5HZ3 - chains B and A; structure by X-ray diffraction, 2.86 A resolution.

# Chain B
Molecule: Probable LRR receptor-like serine/threonine-protein kinase At4g26540
Source organism: Arabidopsis thaliana
Notes: EC 2.7.11.1
UniProt: C0LGR3 (Y4265_ARATH); the construct has insertions or renumbered stretches relative to UniProt, so the offset changes along the chain: 61-88 = UniProt 57-84; 92-689 = UniProt 92-689
Sequence (633 residues; row label = number of the first residue in the row; note: 3 numbers in that range are skipped by the numbering (no residue carries them; nothing is unmodelled there); a row labelled like 88A-88G holds insertion residues (88A, then the next letters in order)):
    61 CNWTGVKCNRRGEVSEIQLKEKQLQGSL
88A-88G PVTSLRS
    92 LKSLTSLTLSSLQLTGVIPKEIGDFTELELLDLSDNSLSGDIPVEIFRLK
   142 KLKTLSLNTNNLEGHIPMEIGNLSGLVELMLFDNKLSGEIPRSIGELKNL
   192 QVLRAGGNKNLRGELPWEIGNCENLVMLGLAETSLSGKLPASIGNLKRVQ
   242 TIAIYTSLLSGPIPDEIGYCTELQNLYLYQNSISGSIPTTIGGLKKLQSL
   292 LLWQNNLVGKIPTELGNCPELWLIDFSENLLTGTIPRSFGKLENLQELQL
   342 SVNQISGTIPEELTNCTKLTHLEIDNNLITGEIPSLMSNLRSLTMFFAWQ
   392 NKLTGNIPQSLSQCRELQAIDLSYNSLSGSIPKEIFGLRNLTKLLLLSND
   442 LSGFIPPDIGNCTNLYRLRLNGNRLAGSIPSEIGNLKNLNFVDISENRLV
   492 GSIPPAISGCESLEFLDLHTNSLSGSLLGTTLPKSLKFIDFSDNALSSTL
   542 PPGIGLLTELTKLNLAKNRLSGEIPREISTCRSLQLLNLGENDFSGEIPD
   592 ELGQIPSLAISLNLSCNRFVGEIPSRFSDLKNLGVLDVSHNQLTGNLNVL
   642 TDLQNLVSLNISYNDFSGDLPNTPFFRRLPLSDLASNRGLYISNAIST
Unresolved in the structure: 88A-88G, 689
Covalent attachments: N-acetylglucosamine (NAG) linked to Asn452, Asn604, Asn651
Construct notes: engineered mutation Thr64 (Val60 in C0LGR3), Glu81 (Gly77 in C0LGR3), Lys82 (Met78 in C0LGR3), Gln83 (Asp79 in C0LGR3), Gln104 (Asn in C0LGR3)
UniProt features mapped onto this chain:
  - motif (Small peptide recognition): Phe173, Asp174, Arg195 to Gly198, Met218 to Glu223, Tyr246, Tyr268 to Tyr270, Asp316 to Glu319, Glu338 to Gln340, Met386 to Trp390, Asp412 to Tyr415, Lys434 to Leu438, Arg458 to Arg460
  - glycosylation (N-linked (GlcNAc...) asparagine): Asn163, Asn356, Asn431, Asn452, Asn604, Asn651

# Chain A
Molecule: Asp-ptr-pro-lys-pro-ser-thr-arg-pro-hyp-arg-his-asn
Sequence (13 residues; row label = number of the first residue in the row):
    44 DYPKPSTRPXRHN
Modified / non-standard residues: Tyr45 (O-phosphotyrosine; PTR); HZP ((4S)-4-hydroxy-L-proline) at position 53

# Chain B / chain A interface
Contacting residue pairs - 53 pairs, chain B then chain A:
  Phe173(B) - Tyr45(A)
  Asp174(B) - Asp44(A)
  Asp174(B) - Tyr45(A)  hydrogen bond (side chain-backbone)
  Arg195(B) - Tyr45(A)
  Ala196(B) - Tyr45(A)
  Gly197(B) - Tyr45(A)
  Gly198(B) - Tyr45(A)
  Met218(B) - Tyr45(A)
  Gly220(B) - Tyr45(A)
  Leu221(B) - Tyr45(A)
  Ala222(B) - Tyr45(A)
  Glu223(B) - Tyr45(A)
  Glu223(B) - Pro46(A)
  Tyr246(B) - Tyr45(A)
  Tyr246(B) - Pro46(A)  hydrogen bond (side chain-backbone)
  Tyr246(B) - Lys47(A)
  Tyr246(B) - Pro48(A)
  Tyr268(B) - Pro48(A)  hydrophobic
  Tyr270(B) - Lys47(A)
  Tyr270(B) - Pro48(A)
  Tyr270(B) - Ser49(A)  hydrogen bond (side chain-backbone)
  Leu292(B) - Ser49(A)
  Leu292(B) - Thr50(A)
  Trp294(B) - Ser49(A)  hydrogen bond (side chain-backbone)
  Trp294(B) - Thr50(A)
  Trp294(B) - Arg51(A)
  Asp316(B) - Thr50(A)
  Asp316(B) - Arg51(A)  hydrogen bond (side chain-backbone)
  Ser318(B) - Arg51(A)
  Glu319(B) - Arg51(A)  salt bridge
  Glu338(B) - Thr50(A)
  Gln340(B) - Thr50(A)
  Gln340(B) - Arg51(A)
  Gln340(B) - HZP_53(A)
  Val343(B) - Arg51(A)
  Glu364(B) - HZP_53(A)
  Met386(B) - HZP_53(A)
  Phe388(B) - HZP_53(A)
  Phe388(B) - Arg54(A)
  Phe388(B) - His55(A)
  Trp390(B) - Arg54(A)  hydrogen bond (side chain-backbone)
  Trp390(B) - Asn56(A)
  Asp412(B) - His55(A)
  Asp412(B) - Asn56(A)  hydrogen bond (side chain-backbone)
  Ser414(B) - Asn56(A)
  Tyr415(B) - Asn56(A)
  Lys434(B) - His55(A)  hydrogen bond
  Leu436(B) - His55(A)
  Leu436(B) - Asn56(A)
  Leu438(B) - Asn56(A)
  Arg458(B) - His55(A)
  Arg458(B) - Asn56(A)  hydrogen bond (side chain-backbone)
  Arg460(B) - Asn56(A)  hydrogen bond (side chain-backbone)
Interface residues without a listed pair, chain B (40 interface residues in all): Ala244, Leu314, Ser342, His362, Asp366, Asn367
Interface residues without a listed pair, chain A (13 interface residues in all): Pro52

# In short
40 residues of chain B face 13 of chain A across their interface, with 10 hydrogen bonds and 1 salt bridge.
Polar contacts include Glu319(B)-Arg51(A), Asp174(B)-Tyr45(A) and Tyr246(B)-Pro46(A). N-acetylglucosamine is
covalently linked to Asn452(B), Asn604(B) and Asn651(B).
Chain B is Probable LRR receptor-like serine/threonine-protein kinase At4g26540 (Arabidopsis thaliana) and
chain A is Asp-ptr-pro-lys-pro-ser-thr-arg-pro-hyp-arg-his-asn; the structure, Plant peptide hormone receptor
RGFR1 in complex with RGFR5, was determined by X-ray diffraction.
